PDB entry 7UBM | electron microscopy, 3.13 A resolution | chains 1 and Q of the 10 polymer chains in the assembly

Chain 1:
Molecule: 61-nt DNA strand
Sequence (61 nucleotides; numbered 1 to 61; the number before each row is that of its first residue):
     1 CTTATTGAAT AAAATTGGGT AAATTTGACA CTATAATGGG TTAATTCGCT CGTTGTGGTA
    61 G
Unresolved in the structure: 1-2, 42-45, 60-61

Chain Q:
Name: Antitermination protein Q
Source organism: Escherichia phage Lambda
Reference sequence: P03047 (REGQ_LAMBD); residue numbers follow UniProt; this construct covers 1-207
Amino-acid sequence (207 residues; numbered 1 to 207; the number before each row is that of its first residue):
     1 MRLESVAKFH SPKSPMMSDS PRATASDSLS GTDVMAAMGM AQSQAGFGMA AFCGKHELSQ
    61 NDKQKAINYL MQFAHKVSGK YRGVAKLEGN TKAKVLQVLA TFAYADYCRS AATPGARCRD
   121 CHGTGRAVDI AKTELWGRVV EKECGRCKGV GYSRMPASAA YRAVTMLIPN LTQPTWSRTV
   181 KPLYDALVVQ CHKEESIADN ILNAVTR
Unresolved in the structure: 1-44
Ion coordination: Zn2+: Cys-118, Cys-121, Cys-144, Cys-147
UniProt features mapped onto this chain:
  - zinc finger: Cys-118 to Cys-147
  - DNA-binding region: Leu-171 to His-192
  - binding site (Zn(2+)): Cys-118, Cys-121, Cys-144, Cys-147
  - site: Thr-101 (Interaction with host rpoB), Glu-134 (Interaction with host RNA polymerase sigma factor RPOD), Ala-160 (Interaction with host rpoB), Thr-165 (Interaction with host rpoB)
  - mutagenesis: Glu-134 (E134K: Increased binding to QBE and increased suppressor activity), Val-189 (V189E: Increased suppressor activity), His-192 (H192Y: Increased suppressor activity)
From the paper describing this entry:
  - conformationally variable residues (helix shift, order/disorder transition): Ala-45 to Gln-60, Glu-195 to Arg-207

Interface between chain 1 and chain Q:
Contacting residue pairs - 20 pairs, chain 1 then chain Q:
  DT5(1) / Arg-82(Q)  salt bridge to the phosphate
  DT6(1) / Thr-175(Q)  phosphate contact
  DT6(1) / Arg-178(Q)  base contact
  DT6(1) / Thr-179(Q)  phosphate contact
  DG7(1) / Asn-170(Q)  phosphate contact
  DG7(1) / Thr-172(Q)  phosphate contact
  DG7(1) / Pro-174(Q)  base contact
  DG7(1) / Arg-178(Q)  base contact
  DA8(1) / Pro-174(Q)  base contact
  DA8(1) / Arg-178(Q)  base contact
  DA14(1) / Lys-148(Q)  salt bridge to the phosphate
  DT15(1) / Lys-148(Q)  phosphate contact
  DT15(1) / Ser-153(Q)  phosphate contact
  DT16(1) / Arg-146(Q)  base contact
  DT16(1) / Ser-153(Q)  hydrogen bond to the phosphate
  DG17(1) / Arg-119(Q)  hydrogen bond to the base
  DG17(1) / Arg-146(Q)  hydrogen bond to the base
  DG18(1) / Arg-119(Q)  hydrogen bond to the base
  DG19(1) / Arg-119(Q)  base contact
  DA23(1) / Ile-130(Q)  sugar contact
Interface residues without a listed pair, chain 1 (12 interface residues in all): DA9
Interface residues without a listed pair, chain Q (13 interface residues in all): Arg-154

Summary:
12 residues of chain 1 face 13 of chain Q across their interface; the contacts include 4 hydrogen bonds and 2
salt bridges. Polar pairs include DG17(1)/Arg-119(Q), DG17(1)/Arg-146(Q) and DG18(1)/Arg-119(Q). Curated
annotation (UniProt) lists 4 Zn2+-binding residues and 3 mutagenesis sites on chain Q. From the paper:
conformational variability at Ala-45(Q) and Glu-195(Q).
Chain 1 is a 61-nt DNA strand and chain Q is Antitermination protein Q (Escherichia phage Lambda); the
structure, Transcription antitermination complex: "pre-engaged" Qlambda-loading complex, was determined by
electron microscopy, deposited together with 7UBJ, 7UBL and 7UBN.
